Entry 7WTN (electron microscopy, 3.40 A resolution); this record covers chains C2 and SN of the 18 polymer chains in the assembly.

== Chain C2 ==
Molecule: 18S rRNA
From: Saccharomyces cerevisiae
Sequence (1800 nucleotides; numbered 1 to 1800; the number before each row is that of its first residue):
     1 UAUCUGGUUG AUCCUGCCAG UAGUCAUAUG CUUGUCUCAA AGAUUAAGCC AUGCAUGUCU
    61 AAGUAUAAGC AAUUUAUACA GUGAAACUGC GAAUGGCUCA UUAAAUCAGU UAUCGUUUAU
   121 UUGAUAGUUC CUUUACUACA UGGUAUAACU GUGGUAAUUC UAGAGCUAAU ACAUGCUUAA
   181 AAUCUCGACC CUUUGGAAGA GAUGUAUUUA UUAGAUAAAA AAUCAAUGUC UUCGGACUCU
   241 UUGAUGAUUC AUAAUAACUU UUCGAAUCGC AUGGCCUUGU GCUGGCGAUG GUUCAUUCAA
   301 AUUUCUGCCC UAUCAACUUU CGAUGGUAGG AUAGUGGCCU ACCAUGGUUU CAACGGGUAA
   361 CGGGGAAUAA GGGUUCGAUU CCGGAGAGGG AGCCUGAGAA ACGGCUACCA CAUCCAAGGA
   421 AGGCAGCAGG CGCGCAAAUU ACCCAAUCCU AAUUCAGGGA GGUAGUGACA AUAAAUAACG
   481 AUACAGGGCC CAUUCGGGUC UUGUAAUUGG AAUGAGUACA AUGUAAAUAC CUUAACGAGG
   541 AACAAUUGGA GGGCAAGUCU GGUGCCAGCA GCCGCGGUAA UUCCAGCUCC AAUAGCGUAU
   601 AUUAAAGUUG UUGCAGUUAA AAAGCUCGUA GUUGAACUUU GGGCCCGGUU GGCCGGUCCG
   661 AUUUUUUCGU GUACUGGAUU UCCAACGGGG CCUUUCCUUC UGGCUAACCU UGAGUCCUUG
   721 UGGCUCUUGG CGAACCAGGA CUUUUACUUU GAAAAAAUUA GAGUGUUCAA AGCAGGCGUA
   781 UUGCUCGAAU AUAUUAGCAU GGAAUAAUAG AAUAGGACGU UUGGUUCUAU UUUGUUGGUU
   841 UCUAGGACCA UCGUAAUGAU UAAUAGGGAC GGUCGGGGGC AUCAGUAUUC AAUUGUCAGA
   901 GGUGAAAUUC UUGGAUUUAU UGAAGACUAA CUACUGCGAA AGCAUUUGCC AAGGACGUUU
   961 UCAUUAAUCA AGAACGAAAG UUAGGGGAUC GAAGAUGAUC AGAUACCGUC GUAGUCUUAA
  1021 CCAUAAACUA UGCCGACUAG GGAUCGGGUG GUGUUUUUUU AAUGACCCAC UCGGCACCUU
  1081 ACGAGAAAUC AAAGUCUUUG GGUUCUGGGG GGAGUAUGGU CGCAAGGCUG AAACUUAAAG
  1141 GAAUUGACGG AAGGGCACCA CCAGGAGUGG AGCCUGCGGC UUAAUUUGAC UCAACACGGG
  1201 GAAACUCACC AGGUCCAGAC ACAAUAAGGA UUGACAGAUU GAGAGCUCUU UCUUGAUUUU
  1261 GUGGGUGGUG GUGCAUGGCC GUUCUUAGUU GGUGGAGUGA UUUGUCUGCU UAAUUGCGAU
  1321 AACGAACGAG ACCUUAACCU ACUAAAUAGU GGUGCUAGCA UUUGCUGGUU AUCCACUUCU
  1381 UAGAGGGACU AUCGGUUUCA AGCCGAUGGA AGUUUGAGGC AAUAACAGGU CUGUGAUGCC
  1441 CUUAGACGUU CUGGGCCGCA CGCGCGCUAC ACUGACGGAG CCAGCGAGUC UAACCUUGGC
  1501 CGAGAGGUCU UGGUAAUCUU GUGAAACUCC GUCGUGCUGG GGAUAGAGCA UUGUAAUUAU
  1561 UGCUCUUCAA CGAGGAAUUC CUAGUAAGCG CAAGUCAUCA GCUUGCGUUG AUUACGUCCC
  1621 UGCCCUUUGU ACACACCGCC CGUCGCUAGU ACCGAUUGAA UGGCUUAGUG AGGCCUCAGG
  1681 AUCUGCUUAG AGAAGGGGGC AACUCCAUCU CAGAGCGGAG AAUUUGGACA AACUUGGUCA
  1741 UUUAGAGGAA CUAAAAGUCG UAACAAGGUU UCCGUAGGUG AACCUGCGGA AGGAUCAUUA
Unresolved in the structure: 73-75, 133-135, 489-498, 651-683, 707-732, 1147-1634, 1639-1643, 1687-1711, 1759-1765

== Chain SN ==
Molecule: 40S ribosomal protein S13
From: Saccharomyces cerevisiae
Reference sequence: P05756 (RS13_YEAST); residues 1-151 here = UniProt positions 1-151
Sequence (151 residues; each row starts with the number of its first residue):
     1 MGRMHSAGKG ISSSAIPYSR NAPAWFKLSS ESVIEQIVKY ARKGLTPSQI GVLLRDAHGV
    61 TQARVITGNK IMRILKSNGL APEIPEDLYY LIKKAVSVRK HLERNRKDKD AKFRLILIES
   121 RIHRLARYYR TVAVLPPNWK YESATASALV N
Unresolved in the structure: 1
Swiss-Prot annotation at these positions:
  - modified residue: Ser-32 (Phosphoserine)
  - cross-link (Glycyl lysine isopeptide (Lys-Gly)): Lys-39 (interchain with G-Cter in ubiquitin), Lys-43 (interchain with G-Cter in ubiquitin)

== Interface between chain C2 and chain SN ==
Pairs across the interface - 99 pairs, chain C2 then chain SN:
  U626(C2) / Phe-113(SN)  sugar contact
  C627(C2) / His-5(SN)  phosphate contact
  C627(C2) / Ile-116(SN)  sugar contact
  C627(C2) / Leu-117(SN)  sugar contact
  C627(C2) / Ser-120(SN)  hydrogen bond to the sugar
  G628(C2) / His-5(SN)  salt bridge to the phosphate
  G628(C2) / Ser-120(SN)  phosphate contact
  G628(C2) / Arg-124(SN)  salt bridge to the phosphate
  U629(C2) / Arg-127(SN)  salt bridge to the phosphate
  U813(C2) / Lys-76(SN)  salt bridge to the phosphate
  A859(C2) / Asn-69(SN)  base contact
  A859(C2) / Arg-73(SN)  base contact
  U861(C2) / Arg-20(SN)  hydrogen bond to the phosphate
  A862(C2) / Ile-16(SN)  sugar contact
  A862(C2) / Arg-20(SN)  salt bridge to the phosphate
  A862(C2) / Arg-64(SN)  salt bridge to the phosphate
  A862(C2) / Lys-70(SN)  base contact
  U864(C2) / Ile-11(SN)  sugar contact
  G866(C2) / Gly-2(SN)  phosphate contact
  G866(C2) / Arg-3(SN)  salt bridge to the phosphate
  G866(C2) / Met-4(SN)  phosphate contact
  G867(C2) / Arg-3(SN)  salt bridge to the phosphate
  G867(C2) / Met-4(SN)  hydrogen bond to the phosphate
  G867(C2) / Asp-87(SN)  base contact
  G867(C2) / Arg-121(SN)  phosphate contact
  G868(C2) / Ser-48(SN)  base contact
  G868(C2) / Asp-87(SN)  sugar contact
  G868(C2) / Tyr-90(SN)  sugar contact
  G868(C2) / Arg-121(SN)  salt bridge to the phosphate
  A869(C2) / Ser-48(SN)  sugar contact
  A869(C2) / Tyr-90(SN)  sugar contact
  G877(C2) / Asp-110(SN)  base contact
  G878(C2) / His-101(SN)  hydrogen bond to the base
  G878(C2) / Asp-108(SN)  hydrogen bond to the sugar
  G878(C2) / Asp-110(SN)  sugar contact
  G879(C2) / Asn-105(SN)  sugar contact
  G879(C2) / Asp-108(SN)  sugar contact
  C880(C2) / Lys-107(SN)  phosphate contact
  G938(C2) / Arg-114(SN)  phosphate contact
  A939(C2) / Phe-113(SN)  stacking on the base
  A939(C2) / Arg-114(SN)  salt bridge to the phosphate
  C950(C2) / His-101(SN)  hydrogen bond to the sugar
  C950(C2) / Arg-104(SN)  hydrogen bond to the sugar
  A951(C2) / Ser-97(SN)  phosphate contact
  A951(C2) / Val-98(SN)  sugar contact
  A951(C2) / His-101(SN)  sugar contact
  A952(C2) / Lys-94(SN)  phosphate contact
  A952(C2) / Ser-97(SN)  phosphate contact
  A952(C2) / Arg-114(SN)  sugar contact
  G953(C2) / Lys-94(SN)  salt bridge to the phosphate
  G953(C2) / Arg-114(SN)  sugar contact
  G954(C2) / Ser-6(SN)  sugar contact
  G954(C2) / Gly-8(SN)  phosphate contact
  A955(C2) / Arg-3(SN)  salt bridge to the phosphate
  A955(C2) / Gly-8(SN)  phosphate contact
  A955(C2) / Lys-9(SN)  phosphate contact
  A955(C2) / Gly-10(SN)  hydrogen bond to the phosphate
  C956(C2) / Gly-10(SN)  phosphate contact
  C956(C2) / Ile-11(SN)  hydrogen bond to the phosphate
  C956(C2) / Ser-12(SN)  hydrogen bond to the phosphate
  G957(C2) / Ser-12(SN)  phosphate contact
  U958(C2) / Ser-13(SN)  base contact
  U958(C2) / Arg-55(SN)  hydrogen bond to the sugar
  U959(C2) / Ser-14(SN)  phosphate contact
  U959(C2) / Ala-15(SN)  sugar contact
  U959(C2) / Pro-17(SN)  base contact
  U959(C2) / Arg-55(SN)  sugar contact
  U959(C2) / Thr-61(SN)  base contact
  U960(C2) / Ser-48(SN)  hydrogen bond to the sugar
  U960(C2) / Gly-51(SN)  sugar contact
  U960(C2) / Val-52(SN)  hydrogen bond to the sugar
  U960(C2) / Arg-55(SN)  salt bridge to the phosphate
  U961(C2) / Ser-48(SN)  sugar contact
  U961(C2) / Ala-63(SN)  phosphate contact
  U961(C2) / Ile-71(SN)  sugar contact
  U961(C2) / Glu-86(SN)  hydrogen bond to the sugar
  C962(C2) / Lys-70(SN)  phosphate contact
  C962(C2) / Met-72(SN)  phosphate contact
  A963(C2) / Lys-70(SN)  salt bridge to the phosphate
  A963(C2) / Tyr-128(SN)  sugar contact
  U964(C2) / Tyr-128(SN)  hydrogen bond to the phosphate
  U965(C2) / Leu-125(SN)  sugar contact
  U965(C2) / Tyr-128(SN)  sugar contact
  A966(C2) / Met-4(SN)  phosphate contact
  A966(C2) / Arg-124(SN)  salt bridge to the phosphate
  A967(C2) / Met-4(SN)  phosphate contact
  A967(C2) / Arg-124(SN)  salt bridge to the phosphate
  A974(C2) / Lys-112(SN)  phosphate contact
  C975(C2) / Lys-112(SN)  phosphate contact
  U1018(C2) / Lys-107(SN)  phosphate contact
  A1019(C2) / Arg-106(SN)  salt bridge to the phosphate
  A1020(C2) / Arg-106(SN)  salt bridge to the phosphate
  C1034(C2) / Gly-2(SN)  hydrogen bond to the phosphate
  C1034(C2) / Lys-9(SN)  salt bridge to the phosphate
  G1035(C2) / Gly-2(SN)  hydrogen bond to the phosphate
  G1035(C2) / Lys-9(SN)  salt bridge to the phosphate
  C1072(C2) / Ile-11(SN)  phosphate contact
  G1073(C2) / Ile-11(SN)  phosphate contact
  G1074(C2) / Lys-9(SN)  phosphate contact
Also at the interface, not in a pair above, chain C2 (48 interface residues in all): G976
Also at the interface, not in a pair above, chain SN (59 interface residues in all): Pro-47, Gln-49, Gln-62, Leu-91, Lys-109, Tyr-129

== Overview ==
Chain C2 and chain SN form an interface of 48 and 59 residues respectively, with 17 hydrogen bonds, 20 salt
bridges and 1 aromatic stacking contact. Polar contacts include G878(C2)/His-101(SN), C627(C2)/Ser-120(SN) and
G878(C2)/Asp-108(SN).
Here chain C2 is 18S rRNA and chain SN is 40S ribosomal protein S13, both from Saccharomyces cerevisiae. Entry
7WTN (Cryo-EM structure of a yeast pre-40S ribosomal subunit - State Tsr1-1 (with Rps2)) was determined by
electron microscopy together with 7WTO, 7WTP, 7WTQ and 7WTR from the same study.
